9NR5 - chains D and F of the 6 polymer chains in the assembly; structure by X-ray diffraction, 2.52 A resolution.

Chain D (and F):
Name: Hemagglutinin HA2
From: Influenza A virus
Notes: chain F of this document is another copy of the same molecule, construct and numbering; everything in this record applies to it too
UniProt: A0A1L7N0F8 (A0A1L7N0F8_9INFA); residues 1-174 here correspond to UniProt positions 345-518 (UniProt number = residue number + 344)
Sequence (177 residues; each row starts with the number of its first residue):
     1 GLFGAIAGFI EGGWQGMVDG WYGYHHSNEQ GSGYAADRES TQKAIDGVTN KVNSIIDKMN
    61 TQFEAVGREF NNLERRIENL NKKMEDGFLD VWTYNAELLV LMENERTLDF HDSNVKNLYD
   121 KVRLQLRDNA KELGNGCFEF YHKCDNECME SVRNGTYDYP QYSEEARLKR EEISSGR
Disordered / not traced: 175-177 (chain F: fully traced)
Sequence notes: expression tag (175-177)
Disulfides: C144-C148
Covalently attached groups: N-acetylglucosamine (NAG) linked to N154

Chain D / chain F interface:
Pairs across the interface (53; chain D residue first):
  F3(D) - L2(F)
  F3(D) - F3(F)  hydrophobic
  S54(D) - L101(F)
  I55(D) - Y94(F)  hydrogen bond (backbone-side chain)
  K58(D) - Y94(F)
  K58(D) - E97(F)  salt bridge
  K58(D) - L101(F)
  M59(D) - Y94(F)
  N60(D) - L89(F)
  N60(D) - D90(F)  hydrogen bond
  Q62(D) - D86(F)  hydrogen bond (side chain-backbone)
  Q62(D) - L89(F)
  Q62(D) - D90(F)  hydrogen bond
  E64(D) - K82(F)  salt bridge
  E64(D) - K83(F)
  E64(D) - D86(F)
  A65(D) - N79(F)
  A65(D) - K83(F)
  E69(D) - R76(F)  hydrogen bond (backbone-side chain)
  F70(D) - R76(F)
  E74(D) - R76(F)  salt bridge
  N81(D) - L80(F)
  N81(D) - K83(F)  hydrogen bond
  M84(D) - L80(F)  hydrophobic
  M84(D) - M84(F)
  F88(D) - M84(F)
  F88(D) - G87(F)
  F88(D) - F88(F)
  V91(D) - V91(F)  hydrophobic
  W92(D) - D90(F)
  W92(D) - V91(F)  hydrophobic
  W92(D) - Y94(F)  hydrophobic
  N95(D) - N95(F)  hydrogen bond
  L99(D) - Y94(F)
  L99(D) - L98(F)  hydrophobic
  M102(D) - M102(F)  hydrophobic
  E103(D) - M102(F)
  R106(D) - L2(F)
  R106(D) - E105(F)  salt bridge
  R106(D) - D109(F)  salt bridge
  S113(D) - G1(F)
  S113(D) - L2(F)  hydrogen bond (side chain-backbone)
  N117(D) - G1(F)  hydrogen bond (side chain-backbone)
  N117(D) - L2(F)
  N117(D) - G4(F)
  R123(D) - E132(F)  salt bridge
  L124(D) - E132(F)
  R127(D) - K131(F)
  R127(D) - E132(F)  hydrogen bond (side chain-backbone)
  E164(D) - S174(F)
  E164(D) - S175(F)
  E164(D) - G176(F)
  R167(D) - S174(F)
Also at the interface, not in a pair above, chain D (37 interface residues in all): F63, V66, I77, L80, E85, D109, F110, Y159
Also at the interface, not in a pair above, chain F (33 interface residues in all): I77, R106, Y119, G134

Summary:
Chain D and chain F form an interface of 37 and 33 residues respectively; the contacts include 10 hydrogen
bonds and 6 salt bridges. Among the polar pairs are K58(D)-E97(F), E64(D)-K82(F) and E74(D)-R76(F). Covalently
linked N-acetylglucosamine: at N154(D).
Both chains are Hemagglutinin HA2 (Influenza A virus). Entry 9NR5 (Crystal structure of H5 hemagglutinin Q226L
mutant from the influenza virus A/black swan/Akita/1/2016 with LSTc) was determined by X-ray diffraction (same
publication as 9NR2 and 9NRB).
